PDB entry 1JBZ | X-ray diffraction, 1.50 A resolution | chain A

# Chain A
Protein: Green fluorescent protein
From: Aequorea victoria
UniProt: P42212 (GFP_AEQVI); aligned to UniProt positions 1-238 over residues 1-238
Sequence (236 residues; each row starts with the number of its first residue; note: 2 numbers in that range are skipped by the numbering (no residue carries them; nothing is unmodelled there)):
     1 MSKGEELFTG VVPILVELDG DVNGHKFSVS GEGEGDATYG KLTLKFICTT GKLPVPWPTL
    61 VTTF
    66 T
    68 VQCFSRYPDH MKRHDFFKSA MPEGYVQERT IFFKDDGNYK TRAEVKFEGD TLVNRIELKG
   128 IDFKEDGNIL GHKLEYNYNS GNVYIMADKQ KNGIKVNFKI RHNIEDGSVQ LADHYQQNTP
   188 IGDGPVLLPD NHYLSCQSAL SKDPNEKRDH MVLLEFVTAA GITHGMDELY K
Not modelled in the structure: 1-3, 230-238
Sequence notes: chromophore (66, 66, 66); engineered mutation Arg80 (Gln in P42212), Gly148 (His in P42212), Cys203 (Thr in P42212)
Modified / non-standard residues: Thr66 ({2-[(1R,2R)-1-amino-2-hydroxypropyl]-4-(4-hydroxybenzylidene)-5-oxo-4,5-dihydro-1H-imidazol-1-yl}acetic acid; CRO)
Covalent attachments: covalent link Phe64-Thr66; covalent link Thr66-Val68
Metal / ion sites: Mg2+ site 1: Arg80, Asp197; Mg2+ site 2 near Asn170 (its only coordinating residue here)
What the authors report for this chain:
  - contacts within the chain: Thr66-Tyr145 (hydrogen bond), Thr66-Ser147 (hydrogen bond)
  - conformationally variable residues (loop rearrangement, side-chain flip): Tyr143 to Val150

# Summary
The Mg2+ site 1 is built by Arg80 and Asp197. The paper reports conformational variability at Tyr143; contacts
within the chain involving Tyr145, Thr66 and Ser147.
Chain A is Green fluorescent protein (Aequorea victoria); the structure, Crystal structure analysis of a
dual-wavelength emission green fluorescent protein variant at high ph, was determined by X-ray diffraction,
deposited together with 1JBY.
